PDB entry 1O1O | X-ray diffraction, 1.80 A resolution | chains A and C of the 4 polymer chains in the assembly

Chain A (and C):
Name: Hemoglobin Alpha chain
Source organism: Homo sapiens
Notes: chain C of this document is another copy of the same molecule, construct and numbering; everything in this record applies to it too
UniProtKB: P69905 (HBA_HUMAN); numbering as in UniProt (aligned over 1-141)
Sequence (141 residues; each row starts with the number of its first residue):
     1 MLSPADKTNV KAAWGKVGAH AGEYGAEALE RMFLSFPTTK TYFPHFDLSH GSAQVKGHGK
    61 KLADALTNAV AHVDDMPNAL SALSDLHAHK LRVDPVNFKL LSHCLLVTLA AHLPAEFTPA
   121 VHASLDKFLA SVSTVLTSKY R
Differences from the reference sequence: engineered mutation Met1 (Val in P69905), Leu62 (Val in P69905)
Ion coordination: heme Fe near His87 (its only coordinating residue here)
Small-molecule neighbours: heme (HEM): Met32, Thr39, Tyr42, Phe43, His45, Phe46, His58, Lys61, Leu62, Ala65, Leu66, Leu83, Leu86, His87, Leu91, Val93, Asn97, Phe98, Leu101, Val132, Leu136
Curated features (UniProtKB/Swiss-Prot):
  - site: Lys61 (Not glycated)
  - natural variant: Asp6 (A6D: In J-Toronto; this construct carries the variant), Ala13 (A13D: In J-Paris 1/J-Aljezur), Glu27 (A27E: In Shenyang; this construct carries the variant), Lys61 (K61N: In Zambia; deletion: In Clinic), Asp64 (A64D: In Pontoise; this construct carries the variant), Asp75 (D75A: In Lille; D75G: In Chapel Hill; D75N: In G-Pest), Ala111 (A111D: In Petah Tikva)

How chain A and chain C interact:
Residue-residue contacts (7):
  Met1(A) - Ser138(C)
  Lys99(A) - Lys99(C)
  Asp126(A) - Arg141(C)  salt bridge
  Lys127(A) - Arg141(C)  hydrogen bond (side chain-backbone)
  Arg141(A) - Met1(C)
  Arg141(A) - Asp126(C)  salt bridge
  Arg141(A) - Lys127(C)  hydrogen bond (backbone-side chain)
Other interface residues (no listed pair), chain A (8 interface residues in all): Ala123, Ala130, Ser138
Other interface residues (no listed pair), chain C (7 interface residues in all): Ala130

In short:
The interface between chain A and chain C involves 8 residues on one side and 7 on the other; the contacts
include 2 hydrogen bonds and 2 salt bridges. Polar pairs include Asp126(A)-Arg141(C) and Lys127(A)-Arg141(C).
Chain A binds heme.
Chain A and chain C are both Hemoglobin Alpha chain (Homo sapiens); the structure, Deoxy hemoglobin
(A,C:V1M,V62L; B,D:V1M,V67L), was determined by X-ray diffraction, deposited together with 1O1I, 1O1J, 1O1K,
1O1L, 1O1M, 1O1N and 1O1P.
